Entry 8ZP7 (electron microscopy, 3.00 A resolution); this record covers chains J and M of the 12 polymer chains in the assembly.

Chain J:
Protein: CRISPR system Cascade subunit CasC
From: Candidatus Cloacimonetes bacterium ADurb.Bin088
UniProt: A0A1V6F8B5 (A0A1V6F8B5_9BACT); residues 1-378 here = UniProt positions 1-378
Chain sequence (378 residues; numbered 1 to 378; the number before each row is that of its first residue):
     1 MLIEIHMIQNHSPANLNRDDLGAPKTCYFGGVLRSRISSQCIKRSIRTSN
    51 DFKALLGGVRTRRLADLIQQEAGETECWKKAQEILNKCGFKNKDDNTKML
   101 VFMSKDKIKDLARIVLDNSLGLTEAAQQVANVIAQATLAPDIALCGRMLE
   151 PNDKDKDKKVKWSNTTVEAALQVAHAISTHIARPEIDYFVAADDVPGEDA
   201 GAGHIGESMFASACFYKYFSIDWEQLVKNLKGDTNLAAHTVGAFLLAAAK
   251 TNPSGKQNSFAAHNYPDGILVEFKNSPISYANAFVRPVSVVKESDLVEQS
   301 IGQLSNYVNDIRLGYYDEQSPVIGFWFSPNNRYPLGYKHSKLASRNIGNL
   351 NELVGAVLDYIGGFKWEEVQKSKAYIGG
Not modelled in the structure: 375-378

Chain M:
Molecule: 60-nt DNA strand
Sequence (60 nucleotides; numbered 1 to 60; the number before each row is that of its first residue):
     1 CGGAGAGCTTGACATGTGTGCTAAGCGCACCTAATTTCCTGACGGCAATC
    51 CTTACCAGCT
Not modelled in the structure: 1-19, 53-60

Interface between chain J and chain M:
Residue-residue contacts (22; chain J residue first):
  Arg62(J) - DC26(M)  hydrogen bond to the phosphate
  Arg62(J) - DG27(M)  salt bridge to the phosphate
  Lys91(J) - DC28(M)  hydrogen bond to the phosphate
  Lys91(J) - DA29(M)  salt bridge to the phosphate
  Lys98(J) - DC28(M)  sugar contact
  Met99(J) - DC28(M)  sugar contact
  Met99(J) - DA29(M)  sugar contact
  Met148(J) - DA29(M)  base contact
  Met148(J) - DC30(M)  base contact
  Glu150(J) - DA29(M)  base contact
  Glu150(J) - DC30(M)  sugar contact
  Asn152(J) - DA29(M)  sugar contact
  Asn152(J) - DC30(M)  phosphate contact
  Asp153(J) - DC30(M)  hydrogen bond to the phosphate
  Asp153(J) - DC31(M)  phosphate contact
  Lys154(J) - DC30(M)  hydrogen bond to the phosphate
  Ala202(J) - DG20(M)  sugar contact
  Gly203(J) - DC21(M)  sugar contact
  His204(J) - DC21(M)  sugar contact
  His204(J) - DT22(M)  hydrogen bond to the base
  Ile205(J) - DG20(M)  base contact
  Ile205(J) - DC21(M)  hydrogen bond to the sugar
Also at the interface, not in a pair above, chain J (15 interface residues in all): Pro151, Asp199

Overview:
The interface between chain J and chain M involves 15 residues on one side and 9 on the other, with 6 hydrogen
bonds and 2 salt bridges. Among the polar pairs are His204(J)-DT22(M), Ile205(J)-DC21(M) and Arg62(J)-DC26(M).
Chain J is CRISPR system Cascade subunit CasC (Candidatus Cloacimonetes bacterium ADurb.Bin088) and chain M is
a 60-nt DNA strand; the structure, Cryo-EM structure of Cas5-HNH Cascade bound with sDNA, Conf1, was
determined by electron microscopy, deposited together with 8ZM3, 8ZOL, 8ZP9 and 9JXS.
